3A56 - chain A; structure by X-ray diffraction, 1.73 A resolution.

# Chain A
Molecule: Protein-glutaminase
From: Chryseobacterium proteolyticum
Notes: EC 3.5.1.-
UniProtKB: Q9AQQ8 (Q9AQQ8_9FLAO); residues 1-299 here correspond to UniProt positions 22-320 (UniProt number = residue number + 21)
Sequence (305 residues; numbered 1 to 305; the number before each row is that of its first residue):
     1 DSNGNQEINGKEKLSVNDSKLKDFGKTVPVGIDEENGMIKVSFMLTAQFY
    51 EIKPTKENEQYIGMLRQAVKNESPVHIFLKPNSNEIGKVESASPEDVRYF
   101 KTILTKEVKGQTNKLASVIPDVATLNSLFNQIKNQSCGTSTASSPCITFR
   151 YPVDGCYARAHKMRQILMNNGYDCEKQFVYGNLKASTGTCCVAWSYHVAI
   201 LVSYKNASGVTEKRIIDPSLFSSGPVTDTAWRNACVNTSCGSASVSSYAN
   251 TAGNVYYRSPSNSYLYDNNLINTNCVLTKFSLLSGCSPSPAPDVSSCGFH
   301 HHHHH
Unresolved in the structure: 1-17, 300-305
Disulfides: Cys137-Cys146, Cys190-Cys286, Cys191-Cys240, Cys275-Cys297
Construct notes: expression tag (300-305)
Reported in the primary citation:
  - contacts within the chain: Leu45-Tyr196 (hydrogen bond), Thr46-Asp154 (hydrogen bond), Ala47-Asp154 (hydrogen bond), Ala47-Ser195, Gln48-Ala291 (hydrogen bond), Phe49-Ala193 (water-mediated contact)
  - catalytic residues: Cys156, His197, Asp217
  - catalytic residues: Arg159 (proposed by the authors, not directly observed)

# Summary
The paper reports catalytic residues Cys156, His197 and Asp217 among others; contacts within the chain
involving Leu45, Tyr196 and Thr46 among others.
Chain A is Protein-glutaminase (Chryseobacterium proteolyticum); the structure, Crystal structure of pro-
protein-glutaminase, was determined by X-ray diffraction (same publication as 3A54, 3A55 and 2ZK9).
